5U6A - chains A and B of the 5 polymer chains in the assembly; structure by X-ray diffraction, 1.74 A resolution.

# Chain A
Protein: Light Chain
Organism: Homo sapiens
Sequence (214 residues; numbered 1 to 214; the number before each row is that of its first residue):
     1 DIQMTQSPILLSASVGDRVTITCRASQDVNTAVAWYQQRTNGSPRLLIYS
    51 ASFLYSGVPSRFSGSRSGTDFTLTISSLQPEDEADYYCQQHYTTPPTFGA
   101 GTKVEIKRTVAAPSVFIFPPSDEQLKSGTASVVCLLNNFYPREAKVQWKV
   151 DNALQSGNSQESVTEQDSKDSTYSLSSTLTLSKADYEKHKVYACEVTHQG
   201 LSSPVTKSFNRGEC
Disulfide bonds: Cys-23/Cys-88, Cys-134/Cys-194

# Chain B
Protein: Heavy Chain
Organism: Homo sapiens
Sequence (223 residues; numbered 1 to 223; the number before each row is that of its first residue):
     1 EVQLVESGGGLVQPGGSLRLSCAASGFNIKDTYIHWVRQSPGKGLEWVAR
    51 IYPTNGYTRYADSVKGRFTISADTSKNTAYLQMNSLRAEDTAIYYCSRWG
   101 GDGFYAMDYWGQGTLVTVSSASTKGPSVFPLAPSSKSTSGGTAALGCLVK
   151 DYFPEPVTVSWNSGALTSGVHTFPAVLQSSGLYSLSSVVTVPSSSLGTQT
   201 YICNVNHKPSNTKVDKKVEPKSC
Disulfide bonds: Cys-22/Cys-96, Cys-147/Cys-203
Small-molecule neighbours: meso-erythritol (MRY): Tyr-152, Glu-155, Pro-156, Val-157, Ala-175, Leu-185

# Interface between chain A and chain B
Inter-chain disulfides: Cys-214(A)/Cys-223(B)
Contacting residue pairs (73; chain A residue first):
  Tyr-36(A) / Met-107(B)  hydrogen bond (side chain-backbone)
  Tyr-36(A) / Trp-110(B)
  Gln-38(A) / Gln-39(B)  hydrogen bond
  Gln-38(A) / Tyr-95(B)  hydrogen bond
  Ser-43(A) / Tyr-95(B)
  Ser-43(A) / Gly-111(B)  hydrogen bond (side chain-backbone)
  Ser-43(A) / Gln-112(B)  hydrogen bond (side chain-backbone)
  Pro-44(A) / Tyr-95(B)
  Pro-44(A) / Trp-110(B)
  Leu-46(A) / Ala-106(B)  hydrophobic
  Leu-46(A) / Met-107(B)
  Leu-46(A) / Asp-108(B)
  Tyr-49(A) / Phe-104(B)
  Tyr-49(A) / Ala-106(B)  hydrophobic
  Tyr-55(A) / Asp-108(B)  hydrogen bond
  Tyr-55(A) / Tyr-109(B)
  Tyr-87(A) / Gln-39(B)
  Tyr-87(A) / Leu-45(B)  hydrophobic
  His-91(A) / Trp-99(B)
  His-91(A) / Tyr-105(B)
  Thr-94(A) / Trp-47(B)
  Thr-94(A) / Arg-50(B)  hydrogen bond
  Thr-94(A) / Arg-59(B)
  Pro-95(A) / Trp-47(B)  hydrophobic
  Pro-96(A) / Trp-47(B)  hydrophobic
  Phe-98(A) / Val-37(B)  hydrophobic
  Phe-98(A) / Leu-45(B)
  Phe-98(A) / Trp-110(B)  hydrophobic
  Phe-116(A) / Lys-136(B)
  Phe-116(A) / Ser-137(B)
  Phe-116(A) / Thr-138(B)
  Phe-116(A) / Ser-139(B)
  Ile-117(A) / Lys-136(B)  hydrogen bond (backbone-backbone)
  Phe-118(A) / Leu-131(B)  hydrophobic
  Phe-118(A) / Ala-132(B)
  Phe-118(A) / Ser-137(B)
  Phe-118(A) / Ala-144(B)
  Ser-121(A) / Phe-129(B)
  Ser-121(A) / Pro-130(B)
  Asp-122(A) / Lys-221(B)  salt bridge
  Glu-123(A) / Val-128(B)
  Glu-123(A) / Phe-129(B)
  Glu-123(A) / Pro-130(B)
  Glu-123(A) / Lys-216(B)  salt bridge
  Gln-124(A) / Phe-129(B)
  Gln-124(A) / Lys-150(B)
  Ser-131(A) / Leu-148(B)
  Ser-131(A) / Lys-150(B)
  Val-133(A) / Leu-131(B)  hydrophobic
  Leu-135(A) / Ala-144(B)  hydrophobic
  Leu-135(A) / Phe-173(B)  hydrophobic
  Asn-137(A) / His-171(B)
  Asn-137(A) / Thr-190(B)  hydrogen bond
  Asn-138(A) / His-171(B)  hydrogen bond
  Gln-160(A) / Val-176(B)
  Gln-160(A) / Leu-177(B)  hydrogen bond (side chain-backbone)
  Gln-160(A) / Gln-178(B)
  Glu-161(A) / Val-176(B)
  Ser-162(A) / Phe-173(B)
  Ser-162(A) / Pro-174(B)  hydrogen bond (side chain-backbone)
  Ser-162(A) / Val-176(B)
  Val-163(A) / Pro-174(B)
  Thr-164(A) / Phe-173(B)
  Asp-167(A) / His-171(B)
  Ser-174(A) / His-171(B)  hydrogen bond
  Ser-174(A) / Phe-173(B)
  Leu-175(A) / Phe-173(B)
  Ser-176(A) / Phe-173(B)
  Lys-207(A) / Lys-136(B)
  Ser-208(A) / Lys-136(B)  hydrogen bond (backbone-side chain)
  Phe-209(A) / Lys-136(B)
  Glu-213(A) / Lys-136(B)  salt bridge
  Cys-214(A) / Cys-223(B)  disulfide
Interface residues without a listed pair, chain A (45 interface residues in all): Ala-34, Gly-42, Gln-89, Ser-114, Thr-129, Thr-180
Interface residues without a listed pair, chain B (45 interface residues in all): Glu-46, Gly-113, Ser-135, Leu-145, Thr-172, Val-188

# Overview
The chain A/chain B interface involves 45 residues from each chain; the contacts include 1 disulfide bond, 14
hydrogen bonds and 3 salt bridges. Among the polar pairs are Asp-122(A)/Lys-221(B), Glu-123(A)/Lys-216(B) and
Glu-213(A)/Lys-136(B). Chain B binds meso-erythritol.
Here chain A is Light Chain and chain B is Heavy Chain, both from Homo sapiens. Entry 5U6A (Crystal structure
of I83E meditope-enabled trastuzumab with azido-PEG3-meditope) was determined by X-ray diffraction.
